PDB entry 8VB2 | electron microscopy, 3.32 A resolution | chains I and T of the 20 polymer chains in the assembly

[Chain I]
Name: Octameric ejection protein (gp49)
From: Pectobacterium phage PhiM1
UniProt: A0A1P7WFW2 (A0A1P7WFW2_9CAUD); numbering as in UniProt (aligned over 1-904)
Chain sequence (904 residues; numbered 1 to 904; the number before each row is that of its first residue):
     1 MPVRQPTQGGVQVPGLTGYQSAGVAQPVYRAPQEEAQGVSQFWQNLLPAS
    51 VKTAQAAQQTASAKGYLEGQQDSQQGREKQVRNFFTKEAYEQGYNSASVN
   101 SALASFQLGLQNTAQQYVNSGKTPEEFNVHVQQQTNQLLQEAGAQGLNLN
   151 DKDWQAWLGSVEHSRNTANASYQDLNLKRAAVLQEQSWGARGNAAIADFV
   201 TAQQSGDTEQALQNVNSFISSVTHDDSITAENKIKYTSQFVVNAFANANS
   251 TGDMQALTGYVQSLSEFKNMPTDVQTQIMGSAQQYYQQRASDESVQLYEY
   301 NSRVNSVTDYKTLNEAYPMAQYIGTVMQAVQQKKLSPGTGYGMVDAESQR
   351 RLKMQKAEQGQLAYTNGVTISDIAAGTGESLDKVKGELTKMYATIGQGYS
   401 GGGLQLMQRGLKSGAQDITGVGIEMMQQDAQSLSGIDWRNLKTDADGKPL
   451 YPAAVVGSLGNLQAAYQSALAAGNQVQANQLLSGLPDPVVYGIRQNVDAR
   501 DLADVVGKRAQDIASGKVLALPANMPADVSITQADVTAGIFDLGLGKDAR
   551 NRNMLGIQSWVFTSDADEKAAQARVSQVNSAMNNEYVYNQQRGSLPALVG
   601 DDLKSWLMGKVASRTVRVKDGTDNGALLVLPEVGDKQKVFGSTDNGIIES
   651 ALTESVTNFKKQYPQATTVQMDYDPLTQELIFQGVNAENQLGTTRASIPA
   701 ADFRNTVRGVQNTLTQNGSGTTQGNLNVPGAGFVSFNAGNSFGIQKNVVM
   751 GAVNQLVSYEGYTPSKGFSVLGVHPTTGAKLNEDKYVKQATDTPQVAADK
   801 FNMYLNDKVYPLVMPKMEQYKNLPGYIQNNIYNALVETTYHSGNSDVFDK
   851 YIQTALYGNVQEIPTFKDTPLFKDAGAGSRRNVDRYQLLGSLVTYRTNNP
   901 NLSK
Unresolved in the structure: 1-48, 772-782, 904

[Chain T]
Name: Ejection protein 3 (gp50)
From: Pectobacterium phage PhiM1
UniProt: A0A1P7WFW4 (A0A1P7WFW4_9CAUD); residue numbers follow UniProt; this construct covers 1-204
Chain sequence (204 residues; numbered 1 to 204; the number before each row is that of its first residue):
     1 MIWMFAAAAAQMIQGGLQYAQDAKNQRRQNKADQKYNEAVRSASARQITE
    51 INTQRSVSRAQTAQALDAARRQGAGESSARNLQAAATDTMGASVEQNLQE
   101 VGVQLAAAEGNLMQNAELTELSLDSSVMNTVDQARNSIRELSNPLGTDWA
   151 ATGSAVGQIGTSMVANKLGGQGWFGGNSGTQQPAPISQAAPPTRSNNLST
   201 RLNV
Unresolved in the structure: 30-31, 57-92, 142-146, 169-204

[How chain I and chain T interact]
Contacting residue pairs - 13 pairs, chain I then chain T:
  Leu-404(I) with Leu-17(T), hydrophobic
  Val-456(I) with Tyr-19(T)
  Gly-457(I) with Ala-20(T)
  Gly-460(I) with Gly-16(T)
  Gln-467(I) with Ala-9(T); Met-12(T); Ile-13(T)
  Ser-468(I) with Ile-13(T)
  Gln-475(I) with Ile-2(T)
  Asn-496(I) with Met-12(T)
  Ala-499(I) with Tyr-19(T)
  Ala-538(I) with Met-1(T); Ile-2(T)
Other interface residues (no listed pair), chain I (22 interface residues in all): Gln-397, Ala-453, Asn-461, Gln-463, Ala-464, Ala-471, Ala-472, Arg-500, Ala-503, Thr-537, Gly-539, Asp-542
Other interface residues (no listed pair), chain T (15 interface residues in all): Trp-3, Ala-6, Gly-15, Ala-23, Lys-24, Arg-27

[Summary]
22 residues of chain I and 15 residues of chain T are in contact.
Here chain I is Octameric ejection protein (gp49) and chain T is Ejection protein 3 (gp50), both from
Pectobacterium phage PhiM1. Entry 8VB2 (C4 pre-infection ejectosome of the mature bacteriophage PhiM1
particle) was determined by electron microscopy, deposited together with 8VB0, 8VB4 and 8VBX.
